PDB entry 3NKE | X-ray diffraction, 1.40 A resolution | chains A and C of the 3 polymer chains in the assembly

== Chain A (and C) ==
Name: protein ygbT
Organism: Escherichia coli
Notes: chain C of this document is another copy of the same molecule, construct and numbering; everything in this record applies to it too
Reference sequence: Q46896 (YGBT_ECOLI); numbering as in UniProt (aligned over 92-291)
Chain sequence (200 residues; each row starts with the number of its first residue):
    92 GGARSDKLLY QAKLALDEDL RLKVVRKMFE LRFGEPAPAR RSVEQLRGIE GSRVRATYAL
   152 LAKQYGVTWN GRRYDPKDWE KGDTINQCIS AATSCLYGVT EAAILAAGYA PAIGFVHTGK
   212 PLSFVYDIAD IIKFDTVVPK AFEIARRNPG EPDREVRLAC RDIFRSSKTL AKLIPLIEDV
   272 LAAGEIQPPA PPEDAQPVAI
Disordered / not traced: 92-93, 167-170, 281-291 (chain C: 166-173, 282-291)
Modified / non-standard residues: Mse119 (selenomethionine; parent Met)
Swiss-Prot annotation at these positions:
  - binding site (Mg(2+)): Glu141, His208, Asp221
What the authors report for this chain:
  - binding site for sulfate ion: Arg112, Arg138, Arg163, Arg245, Arg248, Arg252

== Chain A / chain C interface ==
Contacting residue pairs (33):
  Arg95(A) with Arg95(C)
  Ser185(A) with Gly210(C), hydrogen bond (side chain-backbone)
  Gly189(A) with Ala203(C); Ile204(C)
  Val190(A) with Ile204(C)
  Glu192(A) with Ala201(C); Pro202(C); Ala203(C), hydrogen bond (side chain-backbone)
  Ala193(A) with Leu99(C)
  Leu196(A) with Arg95(C); Leu99(C); Tyr200(C); Ala201(C), hydrophobic
  Ala197(A) with Arg95(C); Ser96(C); Leu99(C)
  Gly199(A) with Arg95(C)
  Leu213(A) with Pro212(C), hydrophobic
  Glu242(A) with Glu135(C)
  Arg245(A) with Glu135(C), salt bridge
  Arg248(A) with Arg138(C); Thr209(C)
  Leu249(A) with Glu109(C)
  Arg252(A) with Ala106(C); Leu107(C); Glu109(C), salt bridge; Arg112(C); Thr209(C)
  Phe255(A) with Leu107(C), hydrophobic
  Arg256(A) with Leu107(C)
  Leu261(A) with Leu99(C); Leu100(C), hydrophobic; Ala103(C), hydrophobic
Other interface residues (no listed pair), chain A (23 interface residues in all): Ala94, Lys98, Ala198, Ala262, Ile265
Other interface residues (no listed pair), chain C (24 interface residues in all): Gly92, Asp108, Ser133, Leu196, Lys211

== Summary ==
The interface between chain A and chain C involves 23 residues on one side and 24 on the other; the contacts
include 2 hydrogen bonds and 2 salt bridges. Polar pairs include Arg245(A)-Glu135(C), Arg252(A)-Glu109(C) and
Ser185(A)-Gly210(C). From the paper: a binding site for sulfate ion at Arg112(A), Arg138(A) and Arg163(A)
among others.
Both chains are protein ygbT (Escherichia coli). Entry 3NKE (High resolution structure of the C-terminal
domain CRISP-associated protein Cas1 from Escherichia coli str. K-12) was determined by X-ray diffraction.
